9OK6 - chains A and B of the 3 polymer chains in the assembly; structure by X-ray diffraction, 2.78 A resolution.

[Chain A (and B)]
Molecule: Tumor necrosis factor
Organism: Homo sapiens
Notes: chain B of this document is another copy of the same molecule, construct and numbering; everything in this record applies to it too
Reference sequence: P01375 (TNFA_HUMAN); residues 1-157 here correspond to UniProt positions 77-233 (UniProt number = residue number + 76)
Amino-acid sequence (158 residues; each row starts with the number of its first residue; numbering starts at 0):
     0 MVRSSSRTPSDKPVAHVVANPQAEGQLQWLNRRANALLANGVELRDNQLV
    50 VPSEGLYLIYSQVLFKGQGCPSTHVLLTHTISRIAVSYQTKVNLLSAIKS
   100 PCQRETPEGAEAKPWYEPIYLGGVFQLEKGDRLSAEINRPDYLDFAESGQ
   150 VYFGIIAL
Not modelled in the structure: 0-7, 72, 86-88, 107-109 (chain B: 0-9, 32-40, 102-110)
Differences from the reference sequence: initiating methionine (0)
Disulfide bonds: C69-C101
Residues lining bound ligands: A1CCE ((4S,8aR)-7-{5-[(6R,13R,14S)-5,14-dihydro-7H-6,14-methanopyrido[3',2':4,5]imidazo[1,2-b][2,5]benzodiazocin-11-yl]pyrimidin-2-yl}hexahydroimidazo[1,5-a]pyrazin-3(2H)-one): L57, Y59, Y119, V123, I155, A156, L157
UniProt features mapped onto this chain:
  - glycosylation: S4 (O-linked (GalNAc...) serine)

[How chain A and chain B interact]
Residue-residue contacts - 12 pairs, chain A then chain B:
  L93(A) with E146(B)
  L94(A) with Q149(B)
  Y119(A) with Y119(B), hydrophobic
  G121(A) with Q61(B), hydrogen bond (backbone-side chain); Q149(B), hydrogen bond (backbone-side chain); Y151(B)
  G122(A) with G148(B); Y151(B)
  V123(A) with H15(B); G148(B), hydrogen bond (backbone-backbone); Y151(B)
  L157(A) with Y59(B)
Interface residues without a listed pair, chain A (10 interface residues in all): L55, L57, F124

[Summary]
Chain A and chain B form an interface of 10 and 8 residues respectively; the contacts include 3 hydrogen
bonds. Polar contacts include G121(A)-Q61(B), G121(A)-Q149(B) and V123(A)-G148(B). Ligands of chain A:
compound A1CCE.
Both chains are Tumor necrosis factor (Homo sapiens). Entry 9OK6 (Crystal structure of TNF alpha in complex
with compound 19) was determined by X-ray diffraction together with 9OJO, 9OJS and 9OJY from the same study.
